5VJQ - chains A and I of the 3 polymer chains in the assembly; structure by X-ray diffraction, 1.90 A resolution.

[Chain A]
Name: HyHEL10 heavy chain Fab fragment carrying three mutations; I29F, S52T, Y53F
Organism: Mus musculus
Notes: EC 3.2.1.18; fragment: del-i; engineered mutation(s): I29F, S52T, Y53F; antibody fragment or engineered binder
Amino-acid sequence (213 residues; row label = number of the first residue in the row):
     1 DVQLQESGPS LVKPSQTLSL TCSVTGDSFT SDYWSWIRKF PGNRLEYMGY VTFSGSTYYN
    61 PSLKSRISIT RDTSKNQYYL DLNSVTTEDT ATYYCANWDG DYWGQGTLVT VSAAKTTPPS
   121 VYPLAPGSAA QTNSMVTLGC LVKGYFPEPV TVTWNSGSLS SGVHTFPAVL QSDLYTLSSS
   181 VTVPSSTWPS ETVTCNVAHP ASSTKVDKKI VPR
Unresolved in the structure: 128-132
Disulfides: Cys-22/Cys-95, Cys-140/Cys-195
From the paper describing this entry:
  - mutagenesis - Y58F: increased binding to self

[Chain I]
Name: Lysozyme
Organism: Anas platyrhynchos
Reference sequence: U3J0P1 (U3J0P1_ANAPL); residues 1-129 here correspond to UniProt positions 19-147 (UniProt number = residue number + 18)
Amino-acid sequence (129 residues; numbered 1 to 129; the number before each row is that of its first residue):
     1 KVYSRCELAA AMKRLGLDNY RGYSLGNWVC AANYESSFNT QATNRNTDGS TDYGILQINS
    61 RWWCDDGKTP GSKNACGIPC SVLLRSDITE AVRCAKRIVS DGNGMNAWVA WRNRCRGTDV
   121 SKWIRGCRL
Disulfides: Cys-6/Cys-127, Cys-30/Cys-115, Cys-64/Cys-80, Cys-76/Cys-94
Differences from the reference sequence: conflict Ser-37 (Gly55 in U3J0P1), Gly-71 (Arg89 in U3J0P1)

[Interface between chain A and chain I]
Residue-residue contacts (24; chain A residue first):
  Thr-30(A) / Lys-73(I)  hydrogen bond (backbone-side chain)
  Ser-31(A) / Lys-73(I)
  Ser-31(A) / Ala-75(I)
  Asp-32(A) / Arg-97(I)  salt bridge
  Tyr-33(A) / Trp-63(I)
  Tyr-33(A) / Arg-97(I)  hydrogen bond (side chain-backbone)
  Tyr-33(A) / Asp-101(I)
  Tyr-50(A) / Arg-21(I)  hydrogen bond
  Tyr-50(A) / Ser-100(I)  hydrogen bond (side chain-backbone)
  Thr-52(A) / Asp-101(I)  hydrogen bond
  Phe-53(A) / Trp-62(I)  hydrophobic
  Phe-53(A) / Trp-63(I)  hydrophobic
  Phe-53(A) / Lys-73(I)
  Phe-53(A) / Ala-75(I)  hydrophobic
  Ser-54(A) / Asp-101(I)  hydrogen bond
  Ser-56(A) / Asp-101(I)  hydrogen bond
  Ser-56(A) / Gly-102(I)  hydrogen bond (side chain-backbone)
  Tyr-58(A) / Arg-21(I)
  Tyr-58(A) / Ser-100(I)
  Tyr-58(A) / Asp-101(I)  hydrogen bond (side chain-backbone)
  Tyr-58(A) / Gly-102(I)
  Trp-98(A) / Arg-97(I)
  Trp-98(A) / Ser-100(I)
  Asp-99(A) / Arg-97(I)  salt bridge
Other interface residues (no listed pair), chain I (14 interface residues in all): Tyr-20, Asn-74, Lys-96, Ile-98, Asn-103
Interface features reported in the paper:
  - specific contacts: Ala-75(I)/Phe-53(A) (hydrophobic contact)
  - epitope / paratope residues, chain I: Ala-75(I)

[In short]
The interface between chain A and chain I involves 12 residues on one side and 14 on the other, with 9
hydrogen bonds and 2 salt bridges. Polar pairs include Asp-32(A)/Arg-97(I), Asp-99(A)/Arg-97(I) and
Thr-30(A)/Lys-73(I). The paper describes a hydrophobic contact between Ala-75(I) and Phe-53(A). The paper
reports that Y58F of chain A increases binding to self; the epitope/paratope residue Ala-75(I).
Here chain A is HyHEL10 heavy chain Fab fragment carrying three mutations; I29F, S52T, Y53F (Mus musculus) and
chain I is Lysozyme (Anas platyrhynchos). Entry 5VJQ (Complex between HyHEL10 Fab fragment heavy chain mutant
(I29F, S52T, Y53F) and Pekin duck egg lysozyme ...) was determined by X-ray diffraction (same publication as
5VJO).
